Entry 5L83 (X-ray diffraction, 1.90 A resolution); this record covers chains C and B.

Chain C:
Protein: Asp-trp-glu-ile-val
Chain sequence (5 residues; numbered 1 to 5; the number before each row is that of its first residue):
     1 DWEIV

Chain B:
Protein: Autophagy-related protein
From: Solanum tuberosum
UniProt: M1C146 (M1C146_SOLTU); residue numbers follow UniProt; this construct covers 5-114
Chain sequence (112 residues; each row starts with the number of its first residue):
     3 GPSFKLEHPLERRQAEAARIREKYPDRIPVIVEKAERSDIPDIDKKKYLV
    53 PADLTVGQFVYVVRKRIKLSAEKAIFIFVKNILPPTAAMMSAIYEEHKDE
   103 DGFLYMTYSGEN
Construct notes: expression tag (3-4)

How chain C and chain B interact:
Contacting residue pairs - 26 pairs, chain C then chain B:
  Asp1(C) - Lys47(B)  hydrogen bond (backbone-side chain)
  Asp1(C) - Lys49(B)  hydrogen bond (backbone-side chain)
  Trp2(C) - Glu18(B)  hydrogen bond
  Trp2(C) - Ile22(B)
  Trp2(C) - Pro31(B)  hydrophobic
  Trp2(C) - Val32(B)
  Trp2(C) - Ile33(B)  hydrophobic
  Trp2(C) - Lys47(B)
  Trp2(C) - Lys49(B)
  Trp2(C) - Tyr50(B)
  Trp2(C) - Leu51(B)  hydrophobic
  Trp2(C) - Phe105(B)  hydrophobic
  Glu3(C) - Lys47(B)
  Glu3(C) - Lys49(B)  hydrogen bond (backbone-backbone)
  Glu3(C) - Tyr50(B)
  Glu3(C) - Leu51(B)  hydrogen bond (backbone-backbone)
  Glu3(C) - Arg68(B)  salt bridge
  Ile4(C) - Tyr26(B)
  Ile4(C) - Arg29(B)
  Ile4(C) - Leu51(B)  hydrophobic
  Val5(C) - Arg29(B)  hydrogen bond (backbone-side chain)
  Val5(C) - Tyr50(B)  hydrophobic
  Val5(C) - Leu51(B)  hydrogen bond (backbone-backbone)
  Val5(C) - Val52(B)  hydrophobic
  Val5(C) - Pro53(B)
  Val5(C) - Val64(B)  hydrophobic
Other interface residues (no listed pair), chain B (18 interface residues in all): Arg21, Leu56
From the paper, about this interface:
  - interface residues, chain B: Lys47(B), Leu56(B), Val64(B)

Summary:
5 residues of chain C and 18 residues of chain B are in contact; the contacts include 7 hydrogen bonds and 1
salt bridge. Polar pairs include Glu3(C)-Arg68(B), Asp1(C)-Lys47(B) and Asp1(C)-Lys49(B). The paper reports
interface residues Lys47(B), Leu56(B) and Val64(B).
Here chain C is Asp-trp-glu-ile-val and chain B is Autophagy-related protein (Solanum tuberosum). Entry 5L83
(Complex of potato ATG8 protein with a peptide from Irish potato famine pathogen effector protein PexRD54) was
determined by X-ray diffraction together with 5L7S from the same study.
